PDB entry 2YNG | X-ray diffraction, 2.12 A resolution | chains A and B

[Chain A]
Molecule: Reverse transcriptase/ribonuclease H
Organism: HIV-1 M\:B_HXB2R
Notes: EC 2.7.7.49, 2.7.7.7, 3.1.26.13, 3.1.13.2
UniProtKB: P04585 (POL_HV1H2); residues 1-560 here correspond to UniProt positions 588-1147 (UniProt number = residue number + 587)
Amino-acid sequence (563 residues; row label = number of the first residue in the row; numbers below 1 keep their minus sign (Met-2 is residue -2)):
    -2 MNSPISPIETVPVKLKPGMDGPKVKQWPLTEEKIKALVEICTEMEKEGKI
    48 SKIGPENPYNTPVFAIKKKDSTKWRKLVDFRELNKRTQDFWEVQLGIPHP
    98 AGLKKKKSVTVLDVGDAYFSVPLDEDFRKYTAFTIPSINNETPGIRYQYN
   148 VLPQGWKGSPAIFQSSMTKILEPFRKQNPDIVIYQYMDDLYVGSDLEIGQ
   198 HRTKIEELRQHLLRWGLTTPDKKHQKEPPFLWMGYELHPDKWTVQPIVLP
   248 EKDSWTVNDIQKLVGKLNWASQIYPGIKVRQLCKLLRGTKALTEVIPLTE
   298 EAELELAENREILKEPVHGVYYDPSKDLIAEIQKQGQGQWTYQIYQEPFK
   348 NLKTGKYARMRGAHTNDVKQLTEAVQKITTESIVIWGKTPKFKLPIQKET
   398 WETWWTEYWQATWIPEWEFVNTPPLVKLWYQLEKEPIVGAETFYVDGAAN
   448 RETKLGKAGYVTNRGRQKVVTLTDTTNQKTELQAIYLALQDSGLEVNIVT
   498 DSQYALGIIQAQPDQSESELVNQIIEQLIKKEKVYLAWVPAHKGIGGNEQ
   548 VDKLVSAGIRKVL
Not modelled in the structure: -2, 559-560
Differences from the reference sequence: expression tag (-2 to 0)
Metal / ion sites: Mg2+ site 1: Asp443, Glu478, Asp498; Mg2+ site 2: Asp443, Asp498; Mg2+ site 3 near Gly444 (its only coordinating residue here)
Residues lining bound ligands:
  - s,r meso-tartaric acid (SRT): Ile434, Val435, Gly436, Ala437, Glu438, Asn460, Arg461
  - WHU (2-azanyl-N-[[4-bromanyl-3-(3-chloranyl-5-cyano-phenoxy)-2-fluoranyl-phenyl]methyl]-4-chloranyl-1H-imidazole-5-carboxamide): Pro95, Leu100, Lys101, Lys102, Lys103, Lys104, Ser105, Val106, Val108, Val179, Tyr181, Tyr188, Val189, Gly190, Pro225, Phe227, Trp229, Leu234, His235, Pro236, Tyr318
Swiss-Prot annotation at these positions:
  - region: Phe227 to His235 (RT 'primer grip')
  - motif: Trp398 to Trp414 (Tryptophan repeat motif)
  - binding site (Mg(2+)): Asp110, Asp185, Asp186, Asp443, Glu478, Asp498, Asp549
  - site: Trp401 (Essential for RT p66/p51 heterodimerization), Trp414 (Essential for RT p66/p51 heterodimerization), Phe440, Tyr441 (Cleavage), Leu560 (Cleavage)

[Chain B]
Molecule: P51 RT
Organism: HIV-1 M\:B_HXB2R
UniProtKB: P04585 (POL_HV1H2); residues 1-428 here correspond to UniProt positions 588-1015 (UniProt number = residue number + 587)
Amino-acid sequence (447 residues; numbered -18 to 428; the number before each row is that of its first residue; numbers below 1 keep their minus sign (Met-18 is residue -18)):
   -18 MAGHHHHHHGSAENLYFQGPISPIETVPVKLKPGMDGPKVKQWPLTEEKI
    32 KALVEICTEMEKEGKISKIGPENPYNTPVFAIKKKDSTKWRKLVDFRELN
    82 KRTQDFWEVQLGIPHPAGLKKKKSVTVLDVGDAYFSVPLDEDFRKYTAFT
   132 IPSINNETPGIRYQYNVLPQGWKGSPAIFQSSMTKILEPFRKQNPDIVIY
   182 QYMDDLYVGSDLEIGQHRTKIEELRQHLLRWGLTTPDKKHQKEPPFLWMG
   232 YELHPDKWTVQPIVLPEKDSWTVNDIQKLVGKLNWASQIYPGIKVRQLCK
   282 LLRGTKALTEVIPLTEEAELELAENREILKEPVHGVYYDPSKDLIAEIQK
   332 QGQGQWTYQIYQEPFKNLKTGKYARMRGAHTNDVKQLTEAVQKITTESIV
   382 IWGKTPKFKLPIQKETWETWWTEYWQATWIPEWEFVNTPPLVKLWYQ
Not modelled in the structure: -18 to 4, 217-224, 357-361
Differences from the reference sequence: expression tag (-18 to 0)
Swiss-Prot annotation at these positions:
  - region: Phe227 to His235 (RT 'primer grip')
  - motif: Trp398 to Trp414 (Tryptophan repeat motif)
  - binding site (Mg(2+)): Asp110, Asp185, Asp186
  - site (Essential for RT p66/p51 heterodimerization): Trp401, Trp414

[Chain A / chain B interface]
Residue-residue contacts - 110 pairs, chain A then chain B:
  Val8(A) with Pro52(B); Glu53(B)
  Pro9(A) with Glu53(B)
  Gln85(A) with Glu53(B), hydrogen bond (side chain-backbone)
  Asp86(A) with Lys20(B), salt bridge; Pro55(B)
  Phe87(A) with Pro52(B); Pro55(B)
  Trp88(A) with Pro52(B), hydrogen bond (backbone-backbone); Asn54(B); Pro55(B); Asn57(B); Thr131(B); Arg143(B)
  Leu92(A) with Asn137(B)
  Gly93(A) with Asn137(B), hydrogen bond (backbone-side chain)
  Ile94(A) with Asn137(B)
  Pro95(A) with Asn136(B); Asn137(B)
  His96(A) with Asn136(B), hydrogen bond (backbone-side chain)
  Gly99(A) with Asn136(B)
  Ala158(A) with Pro52(B)
  Gln161(A) with Pro140(B)
  Ser162(A) with Pro52(B)
  Thr165(A) with Pro140(B)
  Arg172(A) with Thr139(B)
  Ile180(A) with Thr139(B)
  Tyr181(A) with Glu138(B)
  Gln182(A) with Glu138(B); Pro140(B)
  Arg358(A) with Gln394(B); Glu396(B), salt bridge
  Glu370(A) with Gln394(B)
  Gln373(A) with Glu396(B); Thr397(B), hydrogen bond; Thr400(B), hydrogen bond
  Thr376(A) with Thr400(B)
  Thr377(A) with Thr400(B)
  Ile380(A) with Pro25(B), hydrophobic; Leu26(B); Thr27(B)
  Val381(A) with Pro25(B), hydrophobic; Asn136(B), hydrogen bond (backbone-backbone)
  Ile382(A) with Ile135(B); Asn136(B)
  Trp383(A) with Ile135(B)
  Gly384(A) with Thr27(B); Glu28(B), hydrogen bond (backbone-backbone); Ile135(B)
  Trp402(A) with Lys331(B), hydrogen bond (backbone-side chain); Asp364(B)
  Tyr405(A) with Lys331(B), hydrogen bond (backbone-side chain)
  Trp406(A) with Lys331(B); Pro392(B); Asn418(B); Pro420(B), hydrophobic
  Gln407(A) with Lys331(B), hydrogen bond (backbone-side chain); Asp364(B); Pro392(B); Ile393(B); Val417(B), hydrogen bond (side chain-backbone); Asn418(B)
  Ala408(A) with Asp364(B); Pro392(B), hydrogen bond (backbone-backbone); Ile393(B)
  Thr409(A) with Asp364(B), hydrogen bond (backbone-side chain)
  Trp410(A) with Asn363(B); Val365(B), hydrophobic; Trp401(B); Tyr405(B)
  Pro412(A) with Trp401(B), hydrophobic
  Pro433(A) with Asn255(B); Leu289(B), hydrophobic; Thr290(B)
  Val435(A) with Thr290(B)
  Thr439(A) with Lys287(B); Ala288(B); Leu289(B), hydrogen bond (side chain-backbone)
  Tyr441(A) with Gln258(B); Thr286(B); Lys287(B), hydrogen bond (side chain-backbone); Leu289(B)
  Val458(A) with Thr286(B)
  Thr459(A) with Thr286(B)
  Asn460(A) with Thr286(B); Lys287(B); Ala288(B)
  Asn494(A) with Leu289(B)
  Val496(A) with Leu289(B), hydrophobic
  Gln500(A) with Trp426(B)
  Leu503(A) with Leu422(B), hydrophobic
  Gln507(A) with Pro421(B)
  Tyr532(A) with Asn255(B), hydrogen bond; Lys259(B), hydrogen bond; Leu289(B), hydrophobic
  Ala534(A) with Lys259(B)
  Trp535(A) with Leu422(B), hydrophobic; Trp426(B), hydrophobic
  Val536(A) with Gln258(B)
  Pro537(A) with Gly262(B); Asn265(B)
  Lys540(A) with Asn265(B), hydrogen bond; Cys280(B)
  Ile542(A) with Val261(B), hydrophobic; Cys280(B), hydrophobic
  Gly543(A) with Leu283(B), hydrogen bond (backbone-backbone); Gly285(B)
  Gly544(A) with Gly285(B), hydrogen bond (backbone-backbone); Thr286(B)
  Gln547(A) with Thr286(B)
Other interface residues (no listed pair), chain A (66 interface residues in all): Leu100, Ile159, Val179, Thr386, Thr403, Ile434
Other interface residues (no listed pair), chain B (56 interface residues in all): Tyr56, Val254, Arg284, Trp337, Leu368, Thr419

[In short]
66 residues of chain A face 56 of chain B across their interface; the contacts include 21 hydrogen bonds and 2
salt bridges. Among the polar pairs are Asp86(A)-Lys20(B), Arg358(A)-Glu396(B) and Gln85(A)-Glu53(B). Chain A
binds s,r meso-tartaric acid and compound WHU.
Chain A is Reverse transcriptase/ribonuclease H and chain B is P51 RT, both from HIV-1 M\:B_HXB2R; the
structure, HIV-1 Reverse Transcriptase in complex with inhibitor GSK560, was determined by X-ray diffraction
(same publication as 2YNF, 2YNH and 2YNI).
